1E6Y - chains A and E of the 6 polymer chains in the assembly; structure by X-ray diffraction, 1.60 A resolution.

# Chain A
Name: Methyl-coenzyme M reductase subunit alpha
From: Methanosarcina barkeri
Notes: EC 2.8.4.1
UniProt: P07962 (MCRA_METBA); residues 1002-1570 here correspond to UniProt positions 1-569 (UniProt number = residue number - 1001)
Chain sequence (569 residues; numbered 1002 to 1570; the number before each row is that of its first residue):
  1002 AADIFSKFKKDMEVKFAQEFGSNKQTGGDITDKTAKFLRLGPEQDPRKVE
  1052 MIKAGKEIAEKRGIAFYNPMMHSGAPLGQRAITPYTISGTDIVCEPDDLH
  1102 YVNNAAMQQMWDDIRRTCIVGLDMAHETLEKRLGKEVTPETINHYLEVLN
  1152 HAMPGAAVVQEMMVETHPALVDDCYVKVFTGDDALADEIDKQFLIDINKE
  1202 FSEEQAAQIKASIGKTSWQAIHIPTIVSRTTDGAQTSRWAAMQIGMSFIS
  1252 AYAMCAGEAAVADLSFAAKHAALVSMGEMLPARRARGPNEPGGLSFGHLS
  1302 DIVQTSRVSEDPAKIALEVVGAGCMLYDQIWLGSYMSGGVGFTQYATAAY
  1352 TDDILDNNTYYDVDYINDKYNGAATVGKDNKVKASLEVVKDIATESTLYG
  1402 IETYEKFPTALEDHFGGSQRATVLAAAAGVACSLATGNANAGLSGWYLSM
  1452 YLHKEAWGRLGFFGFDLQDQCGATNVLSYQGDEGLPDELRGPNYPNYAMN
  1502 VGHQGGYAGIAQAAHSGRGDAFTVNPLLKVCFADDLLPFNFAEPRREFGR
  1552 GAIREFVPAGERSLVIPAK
Disordered / not traced: 1570
Modified / non-standard residues: His1271 (n1-methylated histidine; MHS); Arg1285 (5-methyl-arginine; AGM); Gly1465 (thioglycin; GL3); Cys1472 (s-methylcysteine; SMC)
Bound ions: factor 430 Ni: Gln1161 (together with 1-thioethanesulfonic acid)
Residues lining bound ligands:
  - 1-thioethanesulfonic acid (COM): Tyr1346, Phe1463, Phe1464, Gly1465
  - factor 430 (F43), molecule 1: Ala1157, Ala1158, Val1159, Val1160, Gln1161, Met1164, Val1165, Met1243, Gln1244, Met1247, Ile1250, Ala1257, Gly1258
  - factor 430 (F43), molecule 2: Gly1339, Gly1340, Val1341, Gly1342, Phe1343, Thr1344, Gln1345, Tyr1346, Phe1416, Gly1417, Gly1418, Gln1420, Gly1462, Phe1463
  - Coenzyme B (TP7), molecule 1: Arg1239, Lys1270, His1271
  - Coenzyme B (TP7), molecule 2: Arg1284, Arg1285, Leu1333, Met1337, Ser1338, Phe1343, Phe1463, Ala1499, Met1500, Asn1501, Val1502
UniProt features mapped onto this chain:
  - binding site (coenzyme B): Arg1285

# Chain E
Name: Methyl-coenzyme M reductase I beta subunit
From: Methanosarcina barkeri
Notes: EC 2.8.4.1
UniProt: P07955 (MCRB_METBA); residues 5002-5434 here correspond to UniProt positions 1-433 (UniProt number = residue number - 5001)
Chain sequence (433 residues; each row starts with the number of its first residue):
  5002 SDTVDIYDDRGKLLESNVDIMSLAPTRNAAIQSIIMDTKRSVAVNLAGIQ
  5052 GALASGKMGGKGRQILGRGLNYDIVGNADAIAENVKKLVQVDEGDDTNVI
  5102 KVKGGKSLLIQSPKSRIIAGADFMSATTVGAAAVTQTIMDMFGTDPYDAP
  5152 IVKSAVWGSYPQTMDLMGGQVQGILSIPQNNEGLGFSLRNIMANHVAAIS
  5202 NRNAMNASALSSIYEQSGIFEMGGAVGMFERHQLLGLAYQGLNANNLLYD
  5252 IVKENGKDGTIGTVIESVVRRAIEAGIISVDKTAPSGYNFYKANDVPKWN
  5302 ACAAVGTLAATLVNCGAGRAAQNVSSTLLYFNDILEKETGLPGCDYGKVE
  5352 GTAVGFSFFSHSIYGGGGPGVFNGNHVVTRHSRGFAIPCVCAAVALDAGT
  5402 QMFSIESTSGLIGDVFGAIPEFREPIKAVAGVL
Residues lining bound ligands:
  - 1-thioethanesulfonic acid (COM): Phe5359, Ser5363, Tyr5365
  - factor 430 (F43): Ser5363, Ile5364, Tyr5365
  - Coenzyme B (TP7): Phe5359, Phe5360, Tyr5365, Gly5366, Gly5367, His5377, Val5378, Val5379
UniProt features mapped onto this chain:
  - binding site (coenzyme B): Gly5368

# Interface between chain A and chain E
Contacting residue pairs (119; chain A residue first):
  Met1125(A) - Phe5404(E)  hydrophobic
  Glu1128(A) - Met5403(E)
  Thr1129(A) - Met5403(E)
  Lys1132(A) - Gly5400(E)  hydrogen bond (side chain-backbone)
  Lys1132(A) - Gln5402(E)
  Lys1132(A) - Met5403(E)
  Arg1133(A) - Gln5323(E)  hydrogen bond
  Arg1133(A) - Thr5401(E)  hydrogen bond (side chain-backbone)
  Arg1133(A) - Gln5402(E)
  Gln1209(A) - Leu5067(E)
  Ser1213(A) - Lys5058(E)  hydrogen bond (backbone-side chain)
  Ser1213(A) - Gln5065(E)  hydrogen bond
  Met1243(A) - Ile5364(E)
  Met1243(A) - Tyr5365(E)  hydrophobic
  Met1247(A) - Ile5364(E)  hydrophobic
  Ile1250(A) - Ile5364(E)  hydrophobic
  Gly1258(A) - His5362(E)
  Glu1259(A) - His5362(E)  hydrogen bond (backbone-backbone)
  Ala1260(A) - Gln5323(E)
  Ala1260(A) - Ser5361(E)
  Ala1260(A) - His5362(E)
  Val1262(A) - Ser5363(E)
  Val1262(A) - Ile5364(E)  hydrophobic
  Ala1263(A) - Ser5361(E)
  Ala1263(A) - His5362(E)
  Ala1263(A) - Ser5363(E)
  Ala1263(A) - Gly5368(E)
  Asp1264(A) - Gly5369(E)
  Asp1264(A) - Met5403(E)  hydrogen bond (side chain-backbone)
  Asp1264(A) - Phe5404(E)
  Ser1266(A) - Ser5363(E)  hydrogen bond (side chain-backbone)
  Ser1266(A) - Ile5364(E)  hydrogen bond (side chain-backbone)
  Ser1266(A) - Tyr5365(E)
  Ser1266(A) - Gly5366(E)  hydrogen bond (side chain-backbone)
  Phe1267(A) - Gly5367(E)
  Phe1267(A) - Val5372(E)  hydrophobic
  Phe1267(A) - Phe5404(E)  hydrophobic
  Lys1270(A) - Tyr5365(E)  hydrogen bond (side chain-backbone)
  Lys1270(A) - Gly5366(E)
  His1271(A) - Lys5062(E)  hydrogen bond (backbone-side chain)
  Ala1272(A) - Lys5062(E)
  Ala1272(A) - Phe5404(E)  hydrophobic
  Leu1274(A) - Lys5062(E)  hydrogen bond (backbone-side chain)
  Val1275(A) - Lys5062(E)
  Glu1279(A) - Thr5164(E)
  Glu1279(A) - Met5168(E)
  Met1280(A) - Met5165(E)  hydrophobic
  Leu1281(A) - Met5165(E)
  Pro1282(A) - Met5165(E)
  Gly1293(A) - Gln5163(E)  hydrogen bond (backbone-side chain)
  Gly1294(A) - Gln5163(E)  hydrogen bond (backbone-side chain)
  His1299(A) - Arg5064(E)  hydrogen bond
  Ala1385(A) - Tyr5148(E)
  Ser1386(A) - Tyr5148(E)
  Leu1387(A) - Tyr5148(E)
  Val1390(A) - Tyr5148(E)
  Gly1438(A) - Arg5069(E)
  Asn1439(A) - Arg5069(E)
  Asn1439(A) - Tyr5148(E)  hydrogen bond (side chain-backbone)
  Asn1441(A) - Pro5151(E)
  Ala1442(A) - Tyr5148(E)  hydrophobic
  Ser1445(A) - Tyr5148(E)  hydrogen bond
  Val1477(A) - Pro5151(E)
  Leu1478(A) - Pro5147(E)
  Leu1478(A) - Tyr5148(E)  hydrophobic
  Leu1478(A) - Ala5150(E)
  Tyr1480(A) - Thr5136(E)
  Tyr1480(A) - Gln5137(E)  hydrogen bond
  Tyr1480(A) - Met5140(E)  hydrophobic
  Tyr1480(A) - Lys5154(E)
  Gln1481(A) - Lys5154(E)
  Gly1482(A) - Lys5154(E)  hydrogen bond (backbone-side chain)
  Gly1482(A) - Trp5158(E)
  Gly1482(A) - Tyr5161(E)
  Gly1482(A) - Pro5162(E)
  Asp1483(A) - Tyr5161(E)
  Asp1483(A) - Pro5162(E)
  Gly1485(A) - Lys5154(E)  hydrogen bond (backbone-side chain)
  Gly1485(A) - Tyr5161(E)
  Gly1485(A) - Pro5162(E)
  Leu1486(A) - Pro5151(E)
  Leu1486(A) - Ser5155(E)
  Leu1486(A) - Gly5159(E)
  Leu1486(A) - Ser5160(E)
  Leu1486(A) - Tyr5161(E)
  Leu1486(A) - Pro5162(E)
  Leu1486(A) - Gln5163(E)
  Pro1487(A) - Ile5066(E)  hydrophobic
  Pro1487(A) - Pro5151(E)
  Pro1487(A) - Ser5155(E)
  Glu1489(A) - Ile5066(E)
  Leu1490(A) - Met5059(E)
  Leu1490(A) - Arg5064(E)
  Leu1490(A) - Ser5155(E)
  Leu1490(A) - Ser5160(E)
  Leu1490(A) - Gln5163(E)
  Gly1492(A) - Gln5163(E)  hydrogen bond (backbone-side chain)
  Pro1493(A) - Gln5163(E)
  Asn1494(A) - Pro5162(E)
  Asn1494(A) - Gln5163(E)  hydrogen bond (side chain-backbone)
  Tyr1495(A) - Pro5162(E)  hydrophobic
  Tyr1495(A) - Gln5163(E)  hydrogen bond (backbone-side chain)
  Pro1496(A) - Pro5162(E)
  His1516(A) - Leu5067(E)
  Arg1519(A) - Leu5067(E)
  Arg1519(A) - Gly5068(E)
  Asp1521(A) - Leu5067(E)
  Phe1523(A) - Gln5065(E)
  Phe1523(A) - Leu5067(E)  hydrophobic
  Thr1524(A) - Gln5065(E)
  Val1525(A) - Gly5063(E)
  Val1525(A) - Arg5064(E)
  Val1525(A) - Gln5065(E)  hydrogen bond (backbone-backbone)
  Val1525(A) - Ile5066(E)  hydrophobic
  Asn1526(A) - Lys5062(E)  hydrogen bond (side chain-backbone)
  Asn1526(A) - Gly5063(E)
  Asn1526(A) - Arg5064(E)
  Pro1527(A) - Gly5063(E)
  Leu1528(A) - Gly5063(E)
Other interface residues (no listed pair), chain A (73 interface residues in all): Gly1246, Ala1268, Ala1273, Leu1295, Ser1296, Ala1440, Glu1484, Arg1491, Ala1522
Other interface residues (no listed pair), chain E (48 interface residues in all): Gly5060, Asp5149, Ile5152, Phe5360

# Overview
The interface between chain A and chain E involves 73 residues on one side and 48 on the other; the contacts
include 26 hydrogen bonds. Polar contacts include Lys1132(A)-Gly5400(E), Arg1133(A)-Gln5323(E) and
Arg1133(A)-Thr5401(E).
Chain A is Methyl-coenzyme M reductase subunit alpha and chain E is Methyl-coenzyme M reductase I beta
subunit, both from Methanosarcina barkeri; the structure, Methyl-coenzyme M reductase from Methanosarcina
barkeri, was determined by X-ray diffraction together with 1E6V from the same study.
